Entry 5C7F (X-ray diffraction, 2.70 A resolution); this record covers chains C and D of the 8 polymer chains in the assembly.

Chain C (and D):
Protein: ASPR2 protein
Source organism: Oryza sativa
Notes: fragment: N-terminal domain; chain D of this document is another copy of the same molecule, construct and numbering; everything in this record applies to it too
UniProt: Q5NBT9 (Q5NBT9_ORYSJ); residue numbers follow UniProt; this construct covers 1-209
Amino-acid sequence (209 residues; each row starts with the number of its first residue):
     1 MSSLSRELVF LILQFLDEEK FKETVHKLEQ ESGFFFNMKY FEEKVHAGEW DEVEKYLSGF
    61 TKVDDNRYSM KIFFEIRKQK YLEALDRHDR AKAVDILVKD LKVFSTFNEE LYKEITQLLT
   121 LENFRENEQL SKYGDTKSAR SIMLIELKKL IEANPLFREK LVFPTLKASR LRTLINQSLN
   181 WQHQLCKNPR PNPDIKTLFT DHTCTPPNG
Unresolved in the structure: 188-194, 205-209 (chain D: 190-193, 205-209)
What the authors report for this chain:
  - mutagenesis - N176H: decreased stability

Chain C / chain D interface:
Pairs across the interface (85):
  Leu4(C) with Arg172(D); Leu198(D)
  Ser5(C) with Arg172(D), hydrogen bond
  Glu7(C) with Thr197(D), hydrogen bond; Leu198(D), hydrogen bond (side chain-backbone); Phe199(D)
  Leu8(C) with Phe15(D), hydrophobic; Leu171(D), hydrophobic
  Leu11(C) with Phe199(D), hydrophobic
  Ile12(C) with Ile12(D), hydrophobic; Phe15(D), hydrophobic; Leu171(D), hydrophobic
  Phe15(C) with Leu8(D), hydrophobic; Ile12(D), hydrophobic
  Leu16(C) with Leu28(D), hydrophobic
  Glu19(C) with Met1(D)
  Phe21(C) with Leu28(D), hydrophobic; Glu31(D); Ser32(D)
  Lys22(C) with Glu31(D), hydrogen bond (backbone-side chain)
  Glu23(C) with Lys27(D), salt bridge; Gln30(D); Glu31(D), hydrogen bond (backbone-side chain); Lys55(D), salt bridge
  Thr24(C) with Thr24(D); Lys27(D), hydrogen bond (side chain-backbone); Leu28(D), hydrogen bond (side chain-backbone); Glu31(D), hydrogen bond
  Lys27(C) with Glu23(D), salt bridge; Thr24(D), hydrogen bond (backbone-side chain); Lys27(D)
  Leu28(C) with Leu16(D), hydrophobic; Phe21(D), hydrophobic; Thr24(D), hydrogen bond (backbone-side chain)
  Gln30(C) with Glu23(D)
  Glu31(C) with Phe21(D); Lys22(D), hydrogen bond (side chain-backbone); Glu23(D), hydrogen bond (side chain-backbone); Thr24(D), hydrogen bond (side chain-backbone)
  Ser32(C) with Phe21(D)
  Lys55(C) with Glu23(D), salt bridge
  Pro164(C) with Phe199(D), hydrophobic
  Leu166(C) with Phe199(D), hydrophobic
  Arg170(C) with Gln182(D); Leu198(D), hydrogen bond (side chain-backbone); Phe199(D), hydrogen bond (side chain-backbone); Thr200(D); Asp201(D), salt bridge
  Leu171(C) with Ile12(D), hydrophobic
  Arg172(C) with Ser5(D), hydrogen bond
  Leu174(C) with Ile175(D), hydrophobic; Ser178(D), hydrogen bond (backbone-side chain); Gln182(D)
  Ile175(C) with Leu8(D), hydrophobic; Leu174(D), hydrophobic
  Gln177(C) with Ser178(D); Trp181(D); Gln182(D), hydrogen bond; Asp201(D), hydrogen bond
  Ser178(C) with Leu174(D), hydrogen bond (side chain-backbone); Gln177(D); Ser178(D)
  Asn180(C) with Trp181(D)
  Trp181(C) with Gln177(D); Asn180(D); Trp181(D); Gln184(D)
  Gln182(C) with Arg170(D); Leu174(D); Gln177(D), hydrogen bond
  Gln184(C) with Gln184(D), hydrogen bond
  Lys196(C) with Glu7(D)
  Thr197(C) with Glu7(D), hydrogen bond
  Leu198(C) with Leu4(D), hydrophobic; Glu7(D), hydrogen bond (backbone-side chain); Arg170(D), hydrogen bond (backbone-side chain); Leu174(D)
  Phe199(C) with Glu7(D); Leu11(D), hydrophobic; Pro164(D), hydrophobic; Leu166(D), hydrophobic; Arg170(D), hydrogen bond (backbone-side chain)
  Thr200(C) with Arg170(D)
  Asp201(C) with Arg170(D), salt bridge; Gln177(D), hydrogen bond
Other interface residues (no listed pair), chain C (41 interface residues in all): Val9, Phe10, Leu179
Other interface residues (no listed pair), chain D (40 interface residues in all): Val9, Phe10, Lys196

Summary:
Chain C and chain D form an interface of 41 and 40 residues respectively; the contacts include 27 hydrogen
bonds and 6 salt bridges. Polar pairs include Glu23(C)-Lys27(D), Glu23(C)-Lys55(D) and Arg170(C)-Asp201(D).
From the paper: N176H of chain C reduces stability.
Both chains are ASPR2 protein (Oryza sativa). Entry 5C7F (Crystal structure of the rice Topless related
protein 2 (TPR2) N-terminal domain (1-209) in complex with ...) was determined by X-ray diffraction, deposited
together with 4ZHE, 5C6Q, 5C6V and 5C7E.
